4P0X - chain A; structure by X-ray diffraction, 2.50 A resolution.

Chain A:
Name: Farnesyl pyrophosphate synthase
Source organism: Homo sapiens
Notes: EC 2.5.1.10, 2.5.1.1
Reference sequence: P14324 (FPPS_HUMAN); residues 6-353 here correspond to UniProt positions 72-419 (UniProt number = residue number + 66)
Chain sequence (348 residues; row label = number of the first residue in the row):
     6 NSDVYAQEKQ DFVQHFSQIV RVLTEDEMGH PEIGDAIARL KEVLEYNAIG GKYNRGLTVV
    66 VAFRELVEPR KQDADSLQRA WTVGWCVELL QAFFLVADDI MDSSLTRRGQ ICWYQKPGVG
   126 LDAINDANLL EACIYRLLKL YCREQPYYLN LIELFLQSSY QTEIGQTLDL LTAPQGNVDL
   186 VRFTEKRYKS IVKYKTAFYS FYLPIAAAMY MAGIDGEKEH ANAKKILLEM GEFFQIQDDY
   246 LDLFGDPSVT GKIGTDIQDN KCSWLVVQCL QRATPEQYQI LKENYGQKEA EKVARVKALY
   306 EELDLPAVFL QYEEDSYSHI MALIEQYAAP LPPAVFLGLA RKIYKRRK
Unresolved in the structure: 6-10, 31-33, 74-75, 181-183, 279, 350-353
Residues lining bound ligands:
  - taxodione (1WO; (5beta)-11-hydroxyabieta-7,9(11),13-triene-6,12-dione), molecule 1: Ala11, Lys14, Asn59, Lys347, Ile348
  - taxodione (1WO), molecule 2: Gly56, Lys57, Tyr58, Asn59, Arg60, Glu93, Gln96, Leu100, Arg112, Arg113, Phe239, Asp243, Lys257
Reported in the primary citation:
  - binding site for taxodione: Asn59, Arg60, Glu93, Gln96

Overview:
Ligands of chain A: taxodione. The paper reports a binding site for taxodione at Asn59, Arg60 and Glu93 among
others.
Chain A is Farnesyl pyrophosphate synthase (Homo sapiens); the structure, Human farnesyl diphosphate synthase
in complex with Taxodione, was determined by X-ray diffraction together with 4P0V and 4P0W from the same
study.
